Entry 7M2W (electron microscopy, 3.00 A resolution); this record covers chains F and G of the 12 polymer chains in the assembly.

# Chain F
Protein: Spindle pole body component SPC98
Organism: Saccharomyces cerevisiae (strain ATCC 204508 / S288c)
UniProt: P53540 (SPC98_YEAST); numbering as in UniProt (aligned over 1-846)
Chain sequence (846 residues; row label = number of the first residue in the row):
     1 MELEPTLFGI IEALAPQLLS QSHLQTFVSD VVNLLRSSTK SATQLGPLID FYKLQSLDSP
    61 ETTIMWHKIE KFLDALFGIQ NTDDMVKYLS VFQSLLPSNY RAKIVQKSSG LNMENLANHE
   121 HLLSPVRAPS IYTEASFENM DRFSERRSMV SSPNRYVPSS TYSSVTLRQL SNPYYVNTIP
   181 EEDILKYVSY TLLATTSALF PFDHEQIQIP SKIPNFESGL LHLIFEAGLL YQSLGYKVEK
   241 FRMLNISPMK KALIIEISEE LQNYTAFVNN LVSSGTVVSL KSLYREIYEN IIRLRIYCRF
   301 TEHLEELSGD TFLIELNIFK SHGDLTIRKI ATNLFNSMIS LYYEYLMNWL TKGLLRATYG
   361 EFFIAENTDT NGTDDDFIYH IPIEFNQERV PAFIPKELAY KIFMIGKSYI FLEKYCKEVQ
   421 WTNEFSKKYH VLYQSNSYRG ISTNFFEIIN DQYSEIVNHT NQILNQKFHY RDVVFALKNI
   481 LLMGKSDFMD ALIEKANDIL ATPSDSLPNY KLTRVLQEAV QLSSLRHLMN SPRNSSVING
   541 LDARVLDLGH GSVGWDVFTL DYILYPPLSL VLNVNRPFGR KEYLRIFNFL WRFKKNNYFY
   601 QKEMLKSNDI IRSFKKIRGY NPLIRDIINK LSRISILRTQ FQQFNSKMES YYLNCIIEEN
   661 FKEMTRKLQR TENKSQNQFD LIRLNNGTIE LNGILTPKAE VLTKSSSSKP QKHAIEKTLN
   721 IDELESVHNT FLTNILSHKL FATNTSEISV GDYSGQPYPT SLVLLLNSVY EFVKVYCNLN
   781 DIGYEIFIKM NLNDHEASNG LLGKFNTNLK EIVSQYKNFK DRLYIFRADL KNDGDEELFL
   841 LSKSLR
Disordered / not traced: 1-162, 705-714
UniProt features mapped onto this chain:
  - modified residue (Phosphoserine): Ser-124, Ser-136

# Chain G
Protein: Spindle pole body component SPC97
Organism: Saccharomyces cerevisiae (strain ATCC 204508 / S288c)
UniProt: P38863 (SPC97_YEAST); residues 1-823 here = UniProt positions 1-823
Chain sequence (823 residues; numbered 1 to 823; the number before each row is that of its first residue):
     1 MEIKEVDDRA ELLRYTNNIP LLGKLVNHQP LWSTNPKLKS FSLEKISAPD QRRVQEALVV
    61 KDLLNVLIGL EGTYIRYFND YEPSDPETPI EFKIAKKMDP SFKTFSRRIV RYGKQYMILT
   121 RAYEKWSDTS FGMVLQRFAY EIRRFLEDVY LKTLVERLER DFNKVPNFSI RELEQIINET
   181 EVNKQMELLY NIYEEIFREI EERRTNQSSQ EDFNNFMDSM KNESSLHLRL MVAFDTTVYP
   241 VPKGGAILKI FQQKILENLG DRSSVMFLKK LLNNISQDYC TMLYEWLTQG ILNDPYQEFM
   301 TYDDLEGKTD NIFDTRDRAW DTQYFIRKDV LLRDCDSEED KNLLFKMLRT GILLKVVRAS
   361 LQIPTIPSNS SDITIQEIND FADLMEGSNL ELYVDKCYSR ANEIFLKLFF QGYDLINVLK
   421 HLQQIFLGYQ SGHNVLKFLT KNMGELTKHY RNDNNANYDK LLQNFELERQ SENPNNLMRQ
   481 LLMIQFDTET LPQVLSHYLQ IYPEVPENNS ANDDSDPLMH ANNFKNMNAI LFDELSKERT
   541 GAYHGSNLEL YTPKSAIYHL KFDINIPYPL NIIISRTCMI KYQIILRYQL VLQYHSRLLD
   601 ETWMDLNKTP SWKYRGYSHT VKRRIVRATR VLHAKMNHFI KTIMEYFNQN VIDKEVYSLE
   661 KCYRNPTLAV AIQNELEGGL TNIMTNRCLS DLIPLQLQIF DIVYKFCKFI KSMRAKLCQL
   721 DPVLYEKHKS GMMKTLNEGY RTNNGGQEDV GYQEDAALEL IQKLIEYISN ASSIFRKCLI
   781 NFTQELSTEK FDFYDSSSVD AAGIERVLYS IVPPRSASAS SQR
Disordered / not traced: 211-221, 307-317, 506-551, 726-750, 792-800, 815-823

# Interface between chain F and chain G
Residue-residue contacts - 47 pairs, chain F then chain G:
  Lys-186(F) / Pro-49(G)  hydrogen bond (side chain-backbone)
  Tyr-187(F) / Pro-49(G)
  Tyr-187(F) / Arg-52(G)
  Ser-189(F) / Arg-171(G)
  Tyr-190(F) / Arg-52(G)
  Tyr-190(F) / Glu-56(G)  hydrogen bond
  Tyr-190(F) / Phe-102(G)
  Tyr-190(F) / Phe-105(G)  hydrophobic
  Leu-193(F) / Arg-171(G)
  Thr-195(F) / Phe-105(G)
  Thr-195(F) / Arg-108(G)
  Thr-196(F) / Pro-100(G)
  Thr-196(F) / Ser-101(G)
  Thr-196(F) / Thr-104(G)
  Ser-197(F) / Pro-100(G)
  Ala-198(F) / Pro-100(G)
  Pro-248(F) / Leu-259(G)
  Lys-251(F) / Glu-257(G)  hydrogen bond (side chain-backbone)
  Lys-251(F) / Leu-259(G)
  Ile-255(F) / Gly-260(G)
  Ile-255(F) / Asp-261(G)
  Gln-262(F) / Glu-179(G)
  Thr-265(F) / Gln-175(G)
  Ala-266(F) / Gln-175(G)
  Asn-269(F) / Arg-171(G)  hydrogen bond
  Asn-269(F) / Gln-175(G)  hydrogen bond
  Val-272(F) / Arg-171(G)
  Ser-273(F) / Asn-167(G)  hydrogen bond (backbone-side chain)
  Ser-273(F) / Arg-171(G)  hydrogen bond
  Ser-273(F) / Glu-172(G)  hydrogen bond
  Ser-340(F) / Arg-262(G)  hydrogen bond
  Leu-341(F) / Gly-260(G)
  Leu-341(F) / Arg-262(G)
  Glu-344(F) / Arg-262(G)  salt bridge
  Lys-352(F) / Glu-386(G)
  Arg-356(F) / Leu-256(G)
  Arg-356(F) / Glu-386(G)  salt bridge
  Glu-413(F) / Ser-388(G)
  Val-419(F) / Ser-388(G)
  Val-419(F) / Leu-392(G)  hydrophobic
  Gln-420(F) / Leu-392(G)
  Asn-423(F) / Ser-388(G)  hydrogen bond
  Asn-423(F) / Asn-389(G)  hydrogen bond
  Asn-423(F) / Leu-392(G)
  Lys-427(F) / Asn-389(G)  hydrogen bond
  Tyr-510(F) / Lys-790(G)
  Arg-514(F) / Glu-805(G)  salt bridge
Other interface residues (no listed pair), chain F (34 interface residues in all): Asp-183, Ala-194, Ala-252, Ala-357
Other interface residues (no listed pair), chain G (34 interface residues in all): Asp-50, Asp-99, Asn-178, Asn-258, Glu-391, Ser-787, Thr-788, Glu-789

# Overview
The chain F/chain G interface involves 34 residues from each chain, with 12 hydrogen bonds and 3 salt bridges.
Polar contacts include Glu-344(F)/Arg-262(G), Arg-356(F)/Glu-386(G) and Arg-514(F)/Glu-805(G).
Here chain F is Spindle pole body component SPC98 and chain G is Spindle pole body component SPC97, both from
Saccharomyces cerevisiae (strain ATCC 204508 / S288c). Entry 7M2W (Engineered disulfide cross-linked closed
conformation of the Yeast gamma-TuRC(SS)) was determined by electron microscopy (same publication as 7M2X,
7M2Y, 7M2Z and 7M3P).
